Entry 7KZ3 (X-ray diffraction, 1.55 A resolution); this record covers chains A and C of the 4 polymer chains in the assembly.

# Chain A (and C)
Protein: Aminotransferase class I/II-fold pyridoxal phosphate-dependent enzyme
Organism: Bacillus cereus
Notes: EC 2.6.1.1; chain C of this document is another copy of the same molecule, construct and numbering; everything in this record applies to it too
Reference sequence: C0JRF5 (C0JRF5_BACCE); residues 3-443 here correspond to UniProt positions 1-441 (UniProt number = residue number - 2)
Amino-acid sequence (445 residues; numbered -1 to 443; the number before each row is that of its first residue; numbers below 1 keep their minus sign (Gly-1 is residue -1)):
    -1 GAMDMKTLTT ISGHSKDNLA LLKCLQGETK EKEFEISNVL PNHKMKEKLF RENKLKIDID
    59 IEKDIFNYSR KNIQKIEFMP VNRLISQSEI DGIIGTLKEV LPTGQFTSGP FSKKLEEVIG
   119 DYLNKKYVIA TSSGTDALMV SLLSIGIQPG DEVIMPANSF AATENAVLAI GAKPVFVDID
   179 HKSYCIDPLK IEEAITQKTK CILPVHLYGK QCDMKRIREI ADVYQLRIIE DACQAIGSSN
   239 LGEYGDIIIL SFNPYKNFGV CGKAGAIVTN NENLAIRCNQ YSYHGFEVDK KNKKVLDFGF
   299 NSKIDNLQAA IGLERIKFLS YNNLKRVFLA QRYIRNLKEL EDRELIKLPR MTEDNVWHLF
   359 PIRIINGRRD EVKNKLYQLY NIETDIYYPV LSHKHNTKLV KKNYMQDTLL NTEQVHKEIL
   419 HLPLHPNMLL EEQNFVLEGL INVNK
Disordered / not traced: -1 to 4
Differences from the reference sequence: expression tag (-1 to 2)
Modified / non-standard residues: Lys254 ((2S)-2-amino-6-[[3-hydroxy-2-methyl-5-(phosphonooxymethyl)pyridin-4-yl]methylideneamino]hexanoic acid; LLP)

# Chain A / chain C interface
Pairs across the interface (118; chain A residue first):
  Val79(A) - Thr101(C)
  Val79(A) - Gly102(C)
  Val79(A) - Gln103(C)
  Asn80(A) - Pro100(C)
  Asn80(A) - Thr101(C)
  Ile83(A) - Leu99(C)
  Ile83(A) - Phe104(C)  hydrophobic
  Ile88(A) - Leu99(C)  hydrophobic
  Ile88(A) - Pro100(C)  hydrophobic
  Ile91(A) - Leu99(C)  hydrophobic
  Ile92(A) - Lys96(C)
  Ile92(A) - Leu99(C)  hydrophobic
  Leu95(A) - Leu95(C)  hydrophobic
  Leu99(A) - Ile83(C)
  Leu99(A) - Ile88(C)  hydrophobic
  Leu99(A) - Ile91(C)  hydrophobic
  Leu99(A) - Ile92(C)  hydrophobic
  Leu99(A) - Cys259(C)  hydrophobic
  Pro100(A) - Asn80(C)
  Pro100(A) - Ile88(C)  hydrophobic
  Thr101(A) - Val79(C)
  Thr101(A) - Asn80(C)  hydrogen bond (backbone-backbone)
  Gly102(A) - Val79(C)
  Gly102(A) - Tyr253(C)
  Gln103(A) - Val79(C)
  Phe104(A) - Ile83(C)  hydrophobic
  Phe104(A) - Pro252(C)  hydrophobic
  Phe104(A) - Tyr253(C)  hydrogen bond (backbone-side chain)
  Phe104(A) - Cys259(C)
  Phe104(A) - Gly260(C)
  Thr105(A) - Pro252(C)
  Thr105(A) - Tyr253(C)  hydrogen bond
  Ser131(A) - Asn299(C)
  Thr133(A) - His282(C)
  Thr133(A) - Asn299(C)
  Phe158(A) - Tyr281(C)
  Phe158(A) - His282(C)
  Phe158(A) - Phe284(C)  hydrophobic
  Phe158(A) - Lys289(C)
  Phe158(A) - Asn290(C)
  Ala159(A) - Phe284(C)  hydrophobic
  Ala160(A) - His282(C)
  Glu162(A) - Lys292(C)  salt bridge
  Asn163(A) - His282(C)  hydrogen bond
  Asn163(A) - Lys292(C)  hydrogen bond
  Asn163(A) - Phe296(C)
  Asn163(A) - Gly297(C)
  Leu166(A) - Asp295(C)
  Leu166(A) - Phe296(C)  hydrophobic
  Ala167(A) - Ala167(C)
  Ala167(A) - Phe296(C)  hydrophobic
  Ala167(A) - Phe298(C)  hydrophobic
  Pro252(A) - Phe104(C)  hydrophobic
  Pro252(A) - Thr105(C)
  Tyr253(A) - Gly102(C)
  Tyr253(A) - Phe104(C)  hydrogen bond (side chain-backbone)
  Tyr253(A) - Thr105(C)  hydrogen bond
  Lys254(A) - Asn299(C)
  Cys259(A) - Leu99(C)  hydrophobic
  Cys259(A) - Phe104(C)
  Cys259(A) - Leu305(C)
  Gly260(A) - Phe104(C)
  Gly260(A) - Asp303(C)
  Lys261(A) - Asn299(C)
  Lys261(A) - Lys301(C)  hydrogen bond (side chain-backbone)
  Lys261(A) - Ile302(C)
  Lys261(A) - Asp303(C)  salt bridge
  His282(A) - Thr133(C)
  His282(A) - Phe158(C)
  His282(A) - Ala160(C)
  His282(A) - Asn163(C)  hydrogen bond (backbone-side chain)
  Phe284(A) - Phe158(C)  hydrophobic
  Phe284(A) - Ala159(C)  hydrophobic
  Asn290(A) - Phe158(C)
  Asn290(A) - Tyr386(C)
  Asn290(A) - Pro387(C)
  Asn290(A) - His393(C)
  Lys291(A) - Pro387(C)
  Lys291(A) - Val388(C)
  Lys292(A) - Glu162(C)  salt bridge
  Lys292(A) - Asn163(C)  hydrogen bond
  Lys292(A) - Leu166(C)
  Lys292(A) - His393(C)  hydrogen bond (backbone-side chain)
  Lys292(A) - Thr395(C)
  Val293(A) - Thr395(C)
  Leu294(A) - Thr395(C)
  Asp295(A) - Leu166(C)
  Asp295(A) - Thr395(C)
  Asp295(A) - Lys396(C)  hydrogen bond (side chain-backbone)
  Asp295(A) - Leu397(C)  hydrogen bond (side chain-backbone)
  Phe296(A) - Asn163(C)
  Phe296(A) - Leu166(C)  hydrophobic
  Phe296(A) - Ala167(C)  hydrophobic
  Gly297(A) - Asn163(C)
  Phe298(A) - Met137(C)  hydrophobic
  Phe298(A) - Ala167(C)  hydrophobic
  Asn299(A) - Ser131(C)
  Asn299(A) - Thr133(C)
  Asn299(A) - Lys254(C)
  Asn299(A) - Lys261(C)
  Lys301(A) - Lys261(C)  hydrogen bond (backbone-side chain)
  Ile302(A) - Lys261(C)
  Asp303(A) - Gly260(C)
  Asp303(A) - Lys261(C)  salt bridge
  Asp303(A) - Gln306(C)
  Leu305(A) - Cys259(C)
  Gln306(A) - Asp303(C)
  Tyr386(A) - Asn290(C)
  Pro387(A) - Asn290(C)
  Val388(A) - Asn290(C)
  His393(A) - Asn290(C)
  His393(A) - Lys292(C)  hydrogen bond (side chain-backbone)
  Thr395(A) - Lys292(C)
  Thr395(A) - Val293(C)
  Thr395(A) - Leu294(C)
  Thr395(A) - Asp295(C)
  Lys396(A) - Asp295(C)  hydrogen bond (backbone-side chain)
  Leu397(A) - Asp295(C)  hydrogen bond (backbone-side chain)
Other interface residues (no listed pair), chain A (64 interface residues in all): Lys96, Ser130, Asp134, Met137, Asn251, Val258, Tyr281, Lys289, Ile309, Arg313, Asn394
Other interface residues (no listed pair), chain C (65 interface residues in all): Ser130, Asp134, Asn251, Val258, Lys291, Ile309, Arg313, Tyr385, Asn394

# Summary
64 residues of chain A and 65 residues of chain C are in contact; the contacts include 17 hydrogen bonds and 4
salt bridges. Polar pairs include Glu162(A)-Lys292(C), Lys261(A)-Asp303(C) and Phe104(A)-Tyr253(C).
Both chains are Aminotransferase class I/II-fold pyridoxal phosphate-dependent enzyme (Bacillus cereus). Entry
7KZ3 (Crystal structure of KabA from Bacillus cereus UW85 in complex with the internal aldimine) was
determined by X-ray diffraction, deposited together with 7KZ5 and 7KZD.
